8SSU - chains A and C of the 3 polymer chains in the assembly; structure by X-ray diffraction, 2.89 A resolution.

# Chain A
Protein: Transcriptional repressor CTCF, LIM domain-binding protein 1
Source organism: Homo sapiens
Notes: fragment: Zinc finger domains 3-11 of CTCF, Residues 195-258 of LDB1
Reference sequence: chimeric construct of P49711, Q86U70: residues 320-582 from P49711 (CTCF_HUMAN) positions 320-582 (same numbers); residues 601-664 from Q86U70 positions 195-258 (UniProt number = residue number - 406)
Amino-acid sequence (345 residues; row label = number of the first residue in the row):
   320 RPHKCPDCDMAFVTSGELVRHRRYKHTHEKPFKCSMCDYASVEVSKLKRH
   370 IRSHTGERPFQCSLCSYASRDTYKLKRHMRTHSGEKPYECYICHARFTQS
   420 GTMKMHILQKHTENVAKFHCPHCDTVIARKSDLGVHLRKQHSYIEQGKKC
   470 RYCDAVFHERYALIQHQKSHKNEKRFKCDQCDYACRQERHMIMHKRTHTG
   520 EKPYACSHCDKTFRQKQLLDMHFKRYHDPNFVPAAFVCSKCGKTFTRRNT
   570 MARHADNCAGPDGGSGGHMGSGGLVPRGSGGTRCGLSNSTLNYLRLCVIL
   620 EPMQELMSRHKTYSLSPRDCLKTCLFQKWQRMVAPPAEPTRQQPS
Not modelled in the structure: 553-664
Construct notes: linker (583-600)
Metal / ion sites: Zn2+ site 1: Cys-324, Cys-327, His-340, His-345; Zn2+ site 2: Cys-353, Cys-356, His-369, His-373; Zn2+ site 3: Cys-381, Cys-384, His-397, His-401; Zn2+ site 4: Cys-409, Cys-412, His-425, His-430; Zn2+ site 5: Cys-439, Cys-442, His-455, His-460; Zn2+ site 6: Cys-469, Cys-472, His-485, His-489; Zn2+ site 7: Cys-497, Cys-500, His-513, His-517; Zn2+ site 8: Cys-525, Cys-528, His-541, His-546

# Chain C
Molecule: DNA (19-MER) Strand II
Sequence (19 nucleotides; numbered 1 to 19; the number before each row is that of its first residue):
     1 AGGACCAGCAGGGGGCGCA

# Chain A / chain C interface
Pairs across the interface - 58 pairs, chain A then chain C:
  Met-329(A) / DC16(C)  phosphate contact
  Phe-331(A) / DG17(C)  phosphate contact
  Glu-336(A) / DC18(C)  hydrogen bond to the base
  Glu-336(A) / DA19(C)  hydrogen bond to the base
  Arg-339(A) / DG17(C)  hydrogen bond to the base
  Arg-339(A) / DC18(C)  base contact
  His-340(A) / DC16(C)  salt bridge to the phosphate
  Tyr-343(A) / DG14(C)  sugar contact
  Tyr-343(A) / DG15(C)  phosphate contact
  Lys-344(A) / DG15(C)  phosphate contact
  Lys-344(A) / DC16(C)  phosphate contact
  Lys-349(A) / DG14(C)  salt bridge to the phosphate
  Tyr-358(A) / DG13(C)  sugar contact
  Tyr-358(A) / DG14(C)  hydrogen bond to the phosphate
  Glu-362(A) / DC16(C)  hydrogen bond to the base
  Lys-365(A) / DG14(C)  base contact
  Lys-365(A) / DG15(C)  hydrogen bond to the base
  Lys-365(A) / DC16(C)  base contact
  Arg-368(A) / DG13(C)  base contact
  Arg-368(A) / DG14(C)  hydrogen bond to the base
  His-369(A) / DG13(C)  salt bridge to the phosphate
  Ser-372(A) / DG12(C)  hydrogen bond to the phosphate
  Arg-377(A) / DG11(C)  salt bridge to the phosphate
  Tyr-386(A) / DA10(C)  sugar contact
  Tyr-386(A) / DG11(C)  hydrogen bond to the phosphate
  Arg-389(A) / DG11(C)  phosphate contact
  Arg-389(A) / DG12(C)  salt bridge to the phosphate
  Lys-393(A) / DG11(C)  base contact
  Lys-393(A) / DG12(C)  hydrogen bond to the base
  Lys-393(A) / DG13(C)  hydrogen bond to the base
  Arg-396(A) / DA10(C)  base contact
  Arg-396(A) / DG11(C)  hydrogen bond to the base
  His-397(A) / DA10(C)  salt bridge to the phosphate
  Thr-400(A) / DC9(C)  phosphate contact
  Thr-400(A) / DA10(C)  phosphate contact
  Lys-405(A) / DG8(C)  salt bridge to the phosphate
  Phe-416(A) / DA7(C)  phosphate contact
  Phe-416(A) / DG8(C)  phosphate contact
  Thr-417(A) / DG8(C)  hydrogen bond to the phosphate
  Gln-418(A) / DC9(C)  base contact
  Gln-418(A) / DA10(C)  hydrogen bond to the base
  Thr-421(A) / DA7(C)  sugar contact
  Thr-421(A) / DG8(C)  base contact
  Thr-421(A) / DC9(C)  base contact
  His-425(A) / DA7(C)  salt bridge to the phosphate
  Lys-429(A) / DC6(C)  phosphate contact
  Lys-429(A) / DA7(C)  phosphate contact
  Ile-446(A) / DA4(C)  sugar contact
  Ile-446(A) / DC5(C)  phosphate contact
  Ala-447(A) / DC5(C)  hydrogen bond to the phosphate
  Arg-448(A) / DC5(C)  hydrogen bond to the phosphate
  Arg-448(A) / DC6(C)  salt bridge to the phosphate
  Asp-451(A) / DC5(C)  base contact
  Asp-451(A) / DC6(C)  hydrogen bond to the base
  His-455(A) / DA4(C)  salt bridge to the phosphate
  Gln-459(A) / DG3(C)  phosphate contact
  Arg-479(A) / DG2(C)  sugar contact
  Arg-479(A) / DG3(C)  salt bridge to the phosphate
Other interface residues (no listed pair), chain A (41 interface residues in all): Ala-359, Asp-390, Arg-399, Arg-415, Thr-444, Ile-483

# In short
41 residues of chain A face 18 of chain C across their interface; the contacts include 17 hydrogen bonds and
11 salt bridges. Polar pairs include Glu-336(A)/DC18(C), Glu-336(A)/DA19(C) and Arg-339(A)/DG17(C).
Cys-324(A), Cys-327(A), His-340(A) and His-345(A) coordinate Zn2+ site 1.
Here chain A is Transcriptional repressor CTCF, LIM domain-binding protein 1 (Homo sapiens) and chain C is DNA
(19-MER) Strand II. Entry 8SSU (ZnFs 3-11 of CCCTC-binding factor (CTCF) Complexed with 19mer DNA) was
determined by X-ray diffraction (same publication as 8SSQ, 8SSR, 8SSS and 8SST).
